PDB entry 5G1W | X-ray diffraction, 1.76 A resolution | chains A and B of the 5 polymer chains in the assembly

# Chain A (and B)
Molecule: Linalool dehydratase/isomerase
Organism: Castellaniella defragrans
Notes: EC 4.2.1.127, 5.4.4.4; chain B of this document is another copy of the same molecule, construct and numbering; everything in this record applies to it too
UniProt: E1XUJ2 (LDI_CASDE); residues 2-372 here correspond to UniProt positions 27-397 (UniProt number = residue number + 25)
Chain sequence (372 residues; numbered 1 to 372; the number before each row is that of its first residue):
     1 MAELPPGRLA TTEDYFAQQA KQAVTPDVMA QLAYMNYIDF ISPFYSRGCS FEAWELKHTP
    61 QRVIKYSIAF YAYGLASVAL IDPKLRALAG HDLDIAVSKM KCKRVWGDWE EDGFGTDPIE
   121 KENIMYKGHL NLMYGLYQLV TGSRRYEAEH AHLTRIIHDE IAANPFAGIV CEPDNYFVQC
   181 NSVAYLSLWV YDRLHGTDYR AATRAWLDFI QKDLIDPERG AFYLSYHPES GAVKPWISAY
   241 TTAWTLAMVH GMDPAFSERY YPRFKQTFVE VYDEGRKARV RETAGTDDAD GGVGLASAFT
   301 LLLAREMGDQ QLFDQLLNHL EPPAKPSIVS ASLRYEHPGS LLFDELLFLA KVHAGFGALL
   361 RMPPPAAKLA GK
Disordered / not traced: 1, 366-372
Construct notes: expression tag (1)
UniProt features mapped onto this chain:
  - active site: D39 (Proton donor/acceptor)
  - binding site ((2E)-geraniol): C171
Disulfide bonds: C49-C102
Small-molecule neighbours: methylmalonic acid (DXX): R155, Y191, H195, T197
From the paper describing this entry:
  - self-association interface (contacts with another copy of this molecule): D39, F40, Y45
  - mutagenesis - V170F (6.40 fold), D174E (6.25-fold): increased catalytic activity (citing earlier work)
  - catalytic residues: D39, Y45, H129, C171, C180 (proposed by the authors, not directly observed)
  - mutagenesis - C171A, C180A: abolished catalytic activity on geraniol and linalool
  - mutagenesis - Y45F: decreased catalytic activity on dehydration of linalool to myrcene
  - mutagenesis - Y45F, H129A: decreased catalytic activity on geraniol

# How chain A and chain B interact
Pairs across the interface (43):
  R62(A) - F40(B)
  R62(A) - S50(B)
  R62(A) - E52(B)  salt bridge
  D112(A) - C49(B)
  F114(A) - S46(B)
  F114(A) - G48(B)
  E172(A) - F40(B)
  E172(A) - Y45(B)  hydrogen bond
  D174(A) - R47(B)  salt bridge
  D174(A) - H91(B)  salt bridge
  N175(A) - Y45(B)  hydrogen bond (side chain-backbone)
  N175(A) - S46(B)
  F177(A) - D39(B)
  F177(A) - Y45(B)  hydrophobic
  L224(A) - Y37(B)
  H227(A) - H91(B)
  E229(A) - R47(B)
  E229(A) - R145(B)
  S230(A) - H91(B)
  A232(A) - A87(B)
  A232(A) - L88(B)
  K234(A) - N36(B)  hydrogen bond (side chain-backbone)
  K234(A) - F44(B)
  P235(A) - L85(B)  hydrophobic
  P235(A) - L88(B)
  W236(A) - M29(B)
  W236(A) - L32(B)
  W236(A) - A33(B)
  W236(A) - N36(B)
  W236(A) - Y37(B)  hydrophobic
  I237(A) - Y37(B)  hydrogen bond (backbone-side chain)
  S238(A) - Y37(B)
  Y240(A) - D39(B)  hydrogen bond
  E282(A) - Y37(B)  hydrogen bond
  T283(A) - Y37(B)
  T283(A) - S330(B)
  A284(A) - A331(B)
  T286(A) - S330(B)  hydrogen bond (side chain-backbone)
  T286(A) - A331(B)
  D288(A) - V329(B)
  D288(A) - S330(B)  hydrogen bond (side chain-backbone)
  G291(A) - S330(B)
  G292(A) - I38(B)
Also at the interface, not in a pair above, chain A (29 interface residues in all): Y66, P173, G285, V293
Also at the interface, not in a pair above, chain B (26 interface residues in all): D94, I328

# In short
29 residues of chain A face 26 of chain B across their interface, with 8 hydrogen bonds and 3 salt bridges.
Polar pairs include R62(A)-E52(B), D174(A)-R47(B) and D174(A)-H91(B). The paper reports catalytic residues
D39(A), Y45(A) and H129(A) among others; V170F and D174E of chain A increase catalytic activity; 6
substitutions were tested in all.
Both chains are Linalool dehydratase/isomerase (Castellaniella defragrans). Entry 5G1W (Apo Structure of
Linalool Dehydratase-Isomerase) was determined by X-ray diffraction, deposited together with 5G1U and 5G1V.
